Entry 7PF4 (electron microscopy, 4.00 A resolution); this record covers chains Q and I of the 10 polymer chains in the assembly.

# Chain Q
Protein: Histone H2A type 1-B/E
Source organism: Homo sapiens
UniProtKB: P04908 (H2A1B_HUMAN); residues 0-129 here correspond to UniProt positions 1-130 (UniProt number = residue number + 1)
Chain sequence (147 residues; numbered -17 to 129; the number before each row is that of its first residue; numbers below 1 keep their minus sign (His-17 is residue -17)):
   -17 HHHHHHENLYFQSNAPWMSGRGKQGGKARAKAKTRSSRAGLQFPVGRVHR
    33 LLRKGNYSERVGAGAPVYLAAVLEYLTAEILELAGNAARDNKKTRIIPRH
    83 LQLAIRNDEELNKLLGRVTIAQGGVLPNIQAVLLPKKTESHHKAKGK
Disordered / not traced: -17 to 9, 119-129
Construct notes: expression tag (-17 to -1)
Curated features (UniProtKB/Swiss-Prot):
  - modified residue: Ser1 (N-acetylserine), Arg3 (Citrulline), Lys5 (N6-(2-hydroxyisobutyryl)lysine), Lys9 (N6-(2-hydroxyisobutyryl)lysine), Lys13 (N6-(beta-hydroxybutyryl)lysine), Lys36 (N6-(2-hydroxyisobutyryl)lysine), Lys74 (N6-(2-hydroxyisobutyryl)lysine), Lys75 (N6-(2-hydroxyisobutyryl)lysine), Lys95 (N6-(2-hydroxyisobutyryl)lysine), Gln104 (N5-methylglutamine), Lys118 (N6-(2-hydroxyisobutyryl)lysine), Lys119 (N6-crotonyllysine), Thr120 (Phosphothreonine), Lys125 (N6-crotonyllysine)
  - cross-link (Glycyl lysine isopeptide (Lys-Gly)): Lys13 (interchain with G-Cter in ubiquitin), Lys15 (interchain with G-Cter in ubiquitin), Lys119 (interchain with G-Cter in ubiquitin)

# Chain I
Molecule: 167-nt DNA strand
Source organism: synthetic construct
Sequence (167 nucleotides; row label = number of the first residue in the row):
   385 CACTGGCCGCCTGGAGAATCCCGGTGCCGAGGCCGCTCAATTGGTCGTAG
   435 ACAGCTCTAGCACCGCTTAAACGCACGTACGCGCTGTCCCCCGCGTTTTA
   485 ACCGCCAAGGGGATTACTCCCTAGTCTCCAGGCACGTGTCAGATATATAC
   535 ATCCTGTCATGTAAGTA

# Interface between chain Q and chain I
Contacting residue pairs - 15 pairs, chain Q then chain I:
  Arg11(Q) - DC512(I)  hydrogen bond to the sugar
  Arg11(Q) - DC513(I)  hydrogen bond to the sugar
  His31(Q) - DA507(I)  salt bridge to the phosphate
  Arg35(Q) - DA507(I)  salt bridge to the phosphate
  Glu41(Q) - DA507(I)  sugar contact
  Arg42(Q) - DA507(I)  phosphate contact
  Val43(Q) - DT506(I)  phosphate contact
  Val43(Q) - DA507(I)  hydrogen bond to the phosphate
  Gly44(Q) - DT506(I)  phosphate contact
  Ala45(Q) - DT506(I)  hydrogen bond to the phosphate
  Lys75(Q) - DG526(I)  phosphate contact
  Thr76(Q) - DA525(I)  hydrogen bond to the phosphate
  Thr76(Q) - DG526(I)  hydrogen bond to the phosphate
  Arg77(Q) - DA525(I)  hydrogen bond to the sugar
  Arg77(Q) - DG526(I)  phosphate contact
Interface residues without a listed pair, chain Q (14 interface residues in all): Ala14, Thr16, Lys74
Interface residues without a listed pair, chain I (10 interface residues in all): DG508, DT511, DA514, DG515

# In short
Chain Q and chain I form an interface of 14 and 10 residues respectively, with 7 hydrogen bonds and 2 salt
bridges. Polar contacts include Arg11(Q)-DC512(I), Arg11(Q)-DC513(I) and Arg77(Q)-DA525(I).
Here chain Q is Histone H2A type 1-B/E (Homo sapiens) and chain I is a 167-nt DNA strand (synthetic
construct). Entry 7PF4 (Nucleosome 3 of the 4x187 nucleosome array containing H1) was determined by electron
microscopy (same publication as 7PET, 7PEU, 7PEV, 7PEW, 7PEX, 7PEY and 16 further entries).
